8FCK - chains F and H of the 8 polymer chains in the assembly; structure by electron microscopy, 6.88 A resolution (low resolution: residue-level contacts below are approximate; hydrogen-bond / salt-bridge calls are withheld).

== Chain F ==
Protein: HAUS augmin like complex subunit 6 L homeolog
From: Xenopus laevis
UniProtKB: A0JPI0 (A0JPI0_XENLA); residue numbers follow UniProt; this construct covers 1-430
Sequence (442 residues; row label = number of the first residue in the row; numbers below 1 keep their minus sign (Gly-11 is residue -11)):
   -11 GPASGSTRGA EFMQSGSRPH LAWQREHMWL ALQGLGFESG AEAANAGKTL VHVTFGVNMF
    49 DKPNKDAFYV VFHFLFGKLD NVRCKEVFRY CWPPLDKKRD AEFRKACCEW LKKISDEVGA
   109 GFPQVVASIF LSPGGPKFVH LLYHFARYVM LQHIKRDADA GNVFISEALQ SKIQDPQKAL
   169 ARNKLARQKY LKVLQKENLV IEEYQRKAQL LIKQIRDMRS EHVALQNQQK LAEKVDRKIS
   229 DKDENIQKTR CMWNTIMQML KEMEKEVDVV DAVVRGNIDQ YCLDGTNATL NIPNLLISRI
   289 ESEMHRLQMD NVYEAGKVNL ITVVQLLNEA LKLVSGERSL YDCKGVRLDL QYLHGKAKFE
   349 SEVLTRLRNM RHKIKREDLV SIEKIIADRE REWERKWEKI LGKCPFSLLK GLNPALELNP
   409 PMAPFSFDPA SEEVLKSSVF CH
Disordered / not traced: -11 to 0, 394-430
Sequence notes: expression tag (-11 to 0)

== Chain H ==
Protein: HAUS augmin-like complex subunit 8
From: Xenopus laevis
UniProtKB: Q0IHJ3 (HAUS8_XENLA); residue numbers follow UniProt; this construct covers 1-367
Sequence (367 residues; row label = number of the first residue in the row):
     1 MSEAGVAPIE DGSQNSSGGS SGDAALKKSK GGAKVVKSRY MQIGRSKVSK NSLANTTVCS
    61 GGKVPERGSG GTPTRRSLAP HKAKITAAVP LPALDGSIFT KEDLQSTLLD GHRIARPDLD
   121 LSVINDRTLQ KITPRPVVTS EQKKPKRDTT PVNLVPEDMV EMIESQTLLL TYLTIKMQKN
   181 LFRLEEKAER NLLLVNDQKD QLQETIHMMK RDLTLLQREE RLRDLIEKQD EVLTPVVTSK
   241 DPFKDNYTTF ATALDSTRHQ LAIKNIHITG NRHRYLEELQ KHLAITKSLL EEIMPSHASE
   301 NAESFDTIKD LENIVLKTDE ELARSFRQIL DLSFKVNKEI SLQSQKAVEE TCESALVRQW
   361 YFDGSLP
Disordered / not traced: 1-149

== How chain F and chain H interact ==
Contacting residue pairs (245; chain F residue first):
  Arg6(F) - Glu157(H)
  Arg6(F) - Asp158(H)
  Leu9(F) - Asp158(H)
  Trp11(F) - Asp158(H)
  Trp11(F) - Glu161(H)
  Trp11(F) - Met162(H)
  Trp11(F) - Ser165(H)
  Gln12(F) - Glu161(H)
  His15(F) - Met162(H)
  His15(F) - Ser165(H)
  His15(F) - Gln166(H)
  Leu18(F) - Leu169(H)
  Ala19(F) - Leu169(H)
  Gly22(F) - Tyr172(H)
  Gly22(F) - Lys176(H)
  Leu23(F) - Tyr172(H)
  Tyr131(F) - Glu161(H)
  Tyr131(F) - Ser165(H)
  Arg135(F) - Glu164(H)
  Arg135(F) - Ser165(H)
  Arg135(F) - Leu168(H)
  Met138(F) - Leu168(H)
  Met138(F) - Leu169(H)
  Met138(F) - Tyr172(H)
  His141(F) - Tyr172(H)
  Ile142(F) - Leu168(H)
  Arg144(F) - Lys179(H)
  Asp145(F) - Ile175(H)
  Asp145(F) - Lys179(H)
  Ala146(F) - Ile175(H)
  Ile153(F) - Thr171(H)
  Leu157(F) - Thr167(H)
  Leu157(F) - Leu168(H)
  Leu157(F) - Thr171(H)
  Lys160(F) - Glu157(H)
  Lys160(F) - Glu161(H)
  Ile161(F) - Val160(H)
  Leu168(F) - Ile163(H)
  Arg170(F) - Glu164(H)
  Arg170(F) - Thr167(H)
  Asn171(F) - Ile163(H)
  Asn171(F) - Gln166(H)
  Asn171(F) - Thr167(H)
  Ala174(F) - Thr167(H)
  Ala174(F) - Thr171(H)
  Arg175(F) - Leu170(H)
  Lys177(F) - Thr174(H)
  Tyr178(F) - Leu173(H)
  Tyr178(F) - Thr174(H)
  Tyr178(F) - Met177(H)
  Val181(F) - Thr174(H)
  Val181(F) - Met177(H)
  Val181(F) - Gln178(H)
  Val181(F) - Leu181(H)
  Leu182(F) - Met177(H)
  Lys184(F) - Glu185(H)
  Glu185(F) - Met177(H)
  Glu185(F) - Leu181(H)
  Val188(F) - Leu181(H)
  Val188(F) - Glu185(H)
  Ile189(F) - Leu184(H)
  Tyr192(F) - Ala188(H)
  Tyr192(F) - Asn191(H)
  Lys195(F) - Leu192(H)
  Ala196(F) - Leu192(H)
  Leu199(F) - Leu192(H)
  Leu199(F) - Val195(H)
  Leu199(F) - Asn196(H)
  Gln202(F) - Lys199(H)
  Ile203(F) - Val195(H)
  Ile203(F) - Gln198(H)
  Ile203(F) - Lys199(H)
  Ile203(F) - Leu202(H)
  Met206(F) - Lys199(H)
  Met206(F) - Leu202(H)
  Met206(F) - Gln203(H)
  Met206(F) - Ile206(H)
  Arg207(F) - Gln198(H)
  Arg207(F) - Leu202(H)
  Glu209(F) - Ile206(H)
  Glu209(F) - Lys210(H)
  His210(F) - Met209(H)
  Leu213(F) - Ile206(H)
  Leu213(F) - Met209(H)
  Leu213(F) - Lys210(H)
  Gln214(F) - Met209(H)
  Gln216(F) - Leu213(H)
  Gln217(F) - Leu213(H)
  Ala220(F) - Leu216(H)
  Asp224(F) - Arg223(H)
  Lys226(F) - Arg223(H)
  Ile227(F) - Arg223(H)
  Lys230(F) - Glu219(H)
  Lys230(F) - Arg223(H)
  Ile234(F) - Leu222(H)
  Ile234(F) - Ile226(H)
  Lys236(F) - Asp230(H)
  Thr237(F) - Ile226(H)
  Thr237(F) - Asp230(H)
  Thr237(F) - Leu233(H)
  Met240(F) - Asp230(H)
  Met240(F) - Leu233(H)
  Met240(F) - Thr234(H)
  Met240(F) - Val237(H)
  Trp241(F) - Gln229(H)
  Trp241(F) - Leu233(H)
  Thr243(F) - Lys240(H)
  Ile244(F) - Leu233(H)
  Ile244(F) - Val236(H)
  Ile244(F) - Val237(H)
  Met247(F) - Lys240(H)
  Met247(F) - Phe243(H)
  Met247(F) - Lys244(H)
  Glu250(F) - Lys240(H)
  Glu250(F) - Lys244(H)
  Met251(F) - Phe243(H)
  Met251(F) - Lys244(H)
  Met251(F) - Tyr247(H)
  Glu254(F) - Tyr247(H)
  Glu254(F) - Thr248(H)
  Glu254(F) - Ala251(H)
  Val255(F) - Tyr247(H)
  Val257(F) - Ala251(H)
  Val257(F) - Asp255(H)
  Val257(F) - Arg258(H)
  Val258(F) - Tyr247(H)
  Val258(F) - Phe250(H)
  Val258(F) - Ala251(H)
  Val258(F) - Leu254(H)
  Ala260(F) - Arg258(H)
  Val261(F) - Leu254(H)
  Val261(F) - Arg258(H)
  Ile266(F) - Arg258(H)
  Tyr269(F) - Leu261(H)
  Cys270(F) - Ala262(H)
  Cys270(F) - Ile263(H)
  Cys270(F) - Lys264(H)
  Leu271(F) - Ala262(H)
  Leu271(F) - Ile263(H)
  Leu271(F) - Lys264(H)
  Leu271(F) - Ile266(H)
  Asp272(F) - Lys264(H)
  Gly273(F) - Lys264(H)
  Gly273(F) - Asn265(H)
  Gly273(F) - Ile266(H)
  Thr274(F) - Lys264(H)
  Thr274(F) - Asn265(H)
  Glu302(F) - His267(H)
  Ala303(F) - His267(H)
  Lys305(F) - Asn265(H)
  Lys305(F) - Ile266(H)
  Lys305(F) - His267(H)
  Val306(F) - Asn265(H)
  Val306(F) - Ile266(H)
  Val306(F) - His267(H)
  Asn307(F) - His267(H)
  Asn307(F) - Tyr275(H)
  Leu308(F) - Tyr275(H)
  Leu308(F) - Leu279(H)
  Ile309(F) - Tyr275(H)
  Ile309(F) - His282(H)
  Val312(F) - Leu279(H)
  Val312(F) - His282(H)
  Val312(F) - Leu283(H)
  Val312(F) - Thr286(H)
  Gln313(F) - His282(H)
  Leu315(F) - Thr286(H)
  Asn316(F) - His282(H)
  Asn316(F) - Ile285(H)
  Asn316(F) - Thr286(H)
  Asn316(F) - Leu289(H)
  Leu319(F) - Thr286(H)
  Leu319(F) - Leu289(H)
  Leu319(F) - Ile293(H)
  Lys320(F) - Leu289(H)
  Val322(F) - Ile293(H)
  Ser323(F) - Glu292(H)
  Ser323(F) - Ile293(H)
  Arg326(F) - Ile293(H)
  Arg326(F) - Pro295(H)
  Gly333(F) - Pro295(H)
  Val334(F) - Asn301(H)
  Arg335(F) - His297(H)
  Arg335(F) - Glu300(H)
  Arg335(F) - Asn301(H)
  Leu336(F) - Asn301(H)
  Leu336(F) - Ser304(H)
  Leu338(F) - Ser304(H)
  Leu338(F) - Thr307(H)
  Leu341(F) - Ser304(H)
  Leu341(F) - Ile308(H)
  His342(F) - Thr307(H)
  Lys344(F) - Leu311(H)
  Ala345(F) - Leu311(H)
  Ala345(F) - Ile314(H)
  Glu348(F) - Ile314(H)
  Glu348(F) - Val315(H)
  Glu348(F) - Thr318(H)
  Ser349(F) - Ile314(H)
  Val351(F) - Thr318(H)
  Leu352(F) - Ile314(H)
  Leu352(F) - Lys317(H)
  Leu352(F) - Thr318(H)
  Leu352(F) - Glu321(H)
  Leu355(F) - Glu321(H)
  Leu355(F) - Leu322(H)
  Leu355(F) - Ser325(H)
  Arg356(F) - Glu321(H)
  Arg356(F) - Arg324(H)
  Arg359(F) - Glu321(H)
  Arg359(F) - Arg324(H)
  Arg359(F) - Ser325(H)
  Arg359(F) - Gln328(H)
  Ile362(F) - Gln328(H)
  Ile362(F) - Ile329(H)
  Lys363(F) - Gln328(H)
  Lys363(F) - Asp331(H)
  Asp366(F) - Leu332(H)
  Leu367(F) - Asp331(H)
  Leu367(F) - Leu332(H)
  Leu367(F) - Lys335(H)
  Ile370(F) - Leu332(H)
  Ile370(F) - Lys335(H)
  Ile370(F) - Val336(H)
  Ile370(F) - Glu339(H)
  Glu371(F) - Lys335(H)
  Ile373(F) - Glu339(H)
  Ile374(F) - Lys335(H)
  Ile374(F) - Lys338(H)
  Ile374(F) - Glu339(H)
  Ile374(F) - Leu342(H)
  Arg377(F) - Gln343(H)
  Glu378(F) - Lys338(H)
  Glu378(F) - Leu342(H)
  Trp381(F) - Glu349(H)
  Lys384(F) - Glu349(H)
  Lys384(F) - Glu350(H)
  Trp385(F) - Glu349(H)
  Trp385(F) - Ser354(H)
  Trp385(F) - Val357(H)
  Trp385(F) - Phe362(H)
  Ile388(F) - Arg358(H)
  Leu389(F) - Phe362(H)
  Leu389(F) - Leu366(H)
  Lys391(F) - Pro367(H)
Interface residues without a listed pair, chain F (134 interface residues in all): Gly24, His132, Leu139, Asp147, Gln162, Pro164, Ala167, Asn233, Gln246, Met358
Interface residues without a listed pair, chain H (115 interface residues in all): Val155, Asp241, Glu278, Leu290, Glu303, Lys346

== In short ==
The interface between chain F and chain H involves 134 residues on one side and 115 on the other.
Here chain F is HAUS augmin like complex subunit 6 L homeolog and chain H is HAUS augmin-like complex subunit
8, both from Xenopus laevis. Entry 8FCK (Structure of the vertebrate augmin complex) was determined by
electron microscopy.
